PDB entry 6N9V | electron microscopy, 4.00 A resolution | chains E and T of the 9 polymer chains in the assembly

== Chain E ==
Name: DNA primase/helicase
Source organism: Enterobacteria phage T7
Notes: EC 2.7.7.-, 3.6.4.12
Reference sequence: P03692 (PRIM_BPT7); numbering as in UniProt (aligned over 1-566)
Chain sequence (566 residues; each row starts with the number of its first residue):
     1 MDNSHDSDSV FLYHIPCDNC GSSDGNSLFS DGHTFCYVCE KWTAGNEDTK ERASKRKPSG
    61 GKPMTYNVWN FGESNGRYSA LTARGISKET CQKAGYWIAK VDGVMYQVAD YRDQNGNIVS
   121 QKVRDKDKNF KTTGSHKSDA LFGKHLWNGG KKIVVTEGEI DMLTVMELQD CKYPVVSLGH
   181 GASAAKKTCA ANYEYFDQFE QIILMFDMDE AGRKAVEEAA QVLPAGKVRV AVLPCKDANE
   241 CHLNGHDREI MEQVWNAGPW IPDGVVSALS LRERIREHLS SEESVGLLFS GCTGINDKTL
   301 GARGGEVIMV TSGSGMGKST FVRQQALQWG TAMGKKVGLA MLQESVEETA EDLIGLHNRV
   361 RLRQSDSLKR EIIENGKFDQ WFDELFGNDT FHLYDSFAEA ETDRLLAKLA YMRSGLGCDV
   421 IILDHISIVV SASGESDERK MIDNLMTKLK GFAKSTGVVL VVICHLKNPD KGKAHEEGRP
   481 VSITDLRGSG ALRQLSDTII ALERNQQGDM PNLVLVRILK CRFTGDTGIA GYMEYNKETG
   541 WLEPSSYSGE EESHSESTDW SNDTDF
Unresolved in the structure: 1-9, 45-63, 209-218, 281-284, 374-376, 396-403, 430-438, 546-566
Sequence notes: engineered mutation Gln-343 (Glu in P03692)
Ion coordination: Zn2+: Cys-17, Cys-20, Cys-36, Cys-39; Mg2+: Ser-319, Gln-343 (together with dTTP)
Ligand contacts:
  - dTTP (TTP), molecule 1: Gly-313, Ser-314, Gly-315, Met-316, Gly-317, Lys-318, Ser-319, Thr-320, Gln-343, Arg-361, His-465, Arg-504, Pro-511, Asn-512, Val-514, Tyr-535, Lys-537
  - dTTP (TTP), molecule 2: Gln-494, Lys-520, Cys-521, Arg-522, Phe-523, Gly-525
Curated features (UniProtKB/Swiss-Prot):
  - zinc finger: Cys-17 to Cys-39 (C4-like)
  - region: Glu-550 to Phe-566 (Binding to viral DNA polymerase)
  - binding site (Zn(2+)): Cys-17, Cys-20, Cys-36, Cys-39
  - binding site (Mg(2+)): Glu-157, Asp-207, Asp-237
  - binding site (ATP): Ser-312 to Ser-319
  - site (dTTP/dATP binding): Arg-361, His-465, Arg-504, Arg-522, Tyr-535
Reported in the primary citation:
  - conformationally variable residues (order/disorder transition): Trp-255 to Val-265
  - mutagenesis - E343Q: abolished catalytic activity (citing earlier work)
  - specificity-determining residues: His-33 (citing earlier work)

== Chain T ==
Molecule: Template
Sequence (44 nucleotides; each row starts with the number of its first residue):
  1999 TTTTTAGCTG GTCATTTTTT TTTTTTTTTT TTTTTTTTTT TTTT
Unresolved in the structure: 1999-2001, 2014-2027

== Chain E / chain T interface ==
Pairs across the interface (15; chain E residue first):
  His-14(E) with DT2010(T), base contact
  Phe-29(E) with DC2011(T), base contact
  His-33(E) with DA2012(T), hydrogen bond to the base
  Phe-35(E) with DC2011(T), base contact
  Tyr-37(E) with DT2010(T), stacking on the base
  Trp-42(E) with DT2013(T), sugar contact
  Arg-439(E) with DT2031(T), base contact
  Lys-467(E) with DT2033(T), salt bridge to the phosphate
  Asn-468(E) with DT2034(T), phosphate contact
  Leu-486(E) with DT2033(T), phosphate contact
  Arg-487(E) with DT2033(T), phosphate contact
  Gly-488(E) with DT2032(T), sugar contact; DT2033(T), hydrogen bond to the phosphate
  Ser-489(E) with DT2032(T), phosphate contact
  Gly-490(E) with DT2032(T), hydrogen bond to the phosphate
Also at the interface, not in a pair above, chain E (15 interface residues in all): Phe-11
Also at the interface, not in a pair above, chain T (10 interface residues in all): DT2030, DT2035

== Overview ==
15 residues of chain E and 10 residues of chain T are in contact; the contacts include 3 hydrogen bonds, 1
salt bridge and 1 aromatic stacking contact. Polar pairs include His-33(E)/DA2012(T), Gly-488(E)/DT2033(T) and
Gly-490(E)/DT2032(T). Bound to chain E: dTTP. From the paper: E343Q of chain E abolishes catalytic activity;
the specificity determinant His-33(E).
Chain E is DNA primase/helicase (Enterobacteria phage T7) and chain T is Template; the structure, Structure of
bacteriophage T7 lagging-strand DNA polymerase (D5A/E7A) and gp4 (helicase/primase) bound to DNA including
RNA/DNA ..., was determined by electron microscopy (same publication as 6N7I, 6N7N, 6N7S, 6N7T, 6N7V, 6N7W and
3 further entries).
